7JY7 - chains E and T of the 12 polymer chains in the assembly; structure by electron microscopy, 2.90 A resolution.

# Chain E
Protein: Protein RecA
Organism: Escherichia coli
UniProt: A0A376NU07 (A0A376NU07_ECOLX); residues 0-333 here correspond to UniProt positions 1-334 (UniProt number = residue number + 1)
Amino-acid sequence (334 residues; numbered 0 to 333; the number before each row is that of its first residue; numbering starts at 0):
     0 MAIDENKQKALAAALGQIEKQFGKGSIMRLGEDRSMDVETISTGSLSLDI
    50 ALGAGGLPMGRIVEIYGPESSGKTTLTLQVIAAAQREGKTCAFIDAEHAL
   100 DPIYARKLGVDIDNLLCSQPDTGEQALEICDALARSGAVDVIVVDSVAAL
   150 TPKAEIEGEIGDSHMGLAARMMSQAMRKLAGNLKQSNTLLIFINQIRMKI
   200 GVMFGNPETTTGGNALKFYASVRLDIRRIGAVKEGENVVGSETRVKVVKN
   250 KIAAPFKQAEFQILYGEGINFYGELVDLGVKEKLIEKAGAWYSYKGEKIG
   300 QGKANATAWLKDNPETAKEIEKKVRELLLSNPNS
Disordered / not traced: 0
Ion coordination: Mg2+: Thr73 (together with ATP-gamma-S)
Residues lining bound ligands:
  - ATP-gamma-S (AGS; phosphothiophosphoric acid-adenylate ester), molecule 1: Pro67, Glu68, Ser69, Ser70, Gly71, Lys72, Thr73, Thr74, Glu96, Asp100, Tyr103, Ser240, Tyr264, Gly265
  - ATP-gamma-S (AGS), molecule 2: Phe217, Lys248, Asn249, Lys250, Ile251, Ala252, Ala253, Pro254
What the authors report for this chain:
  - binding site for the 48-nt DNA strand: Arg226
  - mutagenesis - K286N, K302N: decreased binding to dsDNA (citing earlier work)

# Chain T
Molecule: 48-nt DNA strand
Sequence (48 nucleotides; each row starts with the number of its first residue):
     1 GTACTTGCTTAATTGAATGCGTGGGCGACGTAGGCTGACTCGACACCG

# Chain E / chain T interface
Residue-residue contacts (5):
  Ser162(E) - DG30(T)  sugar contact
  Met164(E) - DG30(T)  sugar contact
  Met164(E) - DT31(T)  base contact
  Ile199(E) - DA28(T)  base contact
  Gly200(E) - DG27(T)  hydrogen bond to the base

# Summary
The chain E/chain T interface involves 4 residues from each chain, with 1 hydrogen bond. Its one
hydrogen-bonded contact is Gly200(E)-DG27(T). Chain E binds ATP-gamma-S. The paper reports a binding site for
the 48-nt DNA strand at Arg226(E); K286N and K302N of chain E reduce binding to dsDNA.
Here chain E is Protein RecA (Escherichia coli) and chain T is a 48-nt DNA strand. Entry 7JY7 (Structure of a
12 base pair RecA-D loop complex) was determined by electron microscopy (same publication as 7JY6, 7JY8 and
7JY9).
